2BM8 - chains D and E of the 6 polymer chains in the assembly; structure by X-ray diffraction, 2.50 A resolution.

Chain D (and E):
Protein: Cephalosporin hydroxylase cmci
Organism: Streptomyces clavuligerus
Notes: chain E of this document is another copy of the same molecule, construct and numbering; everything in this record applies to it too
UniProt: O85726 (O85726_STRCL); numbering as in UniProt (aligned over 1-236)
Chain sequence (236 residues; row label = number of the first residue in the row):
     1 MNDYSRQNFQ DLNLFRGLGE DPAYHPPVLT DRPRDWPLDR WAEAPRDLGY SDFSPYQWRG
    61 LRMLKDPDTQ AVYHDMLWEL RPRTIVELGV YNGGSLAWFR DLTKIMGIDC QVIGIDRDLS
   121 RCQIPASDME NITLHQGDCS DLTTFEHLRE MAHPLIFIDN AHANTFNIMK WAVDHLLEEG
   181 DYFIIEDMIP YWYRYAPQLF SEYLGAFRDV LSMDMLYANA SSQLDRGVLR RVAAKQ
Disordered / not traced: 1, 234-236 (chain E: 1, 235-236)
Construct notes: engineered mutation Gln-10 (Leu in O85726), Asn-160 (Asp in O85726), Phe-200 (Leu in O85726)

Chain D / chain E interface:
Contacting residue pairs (111):
  Pro-27(D) with Leu-216(E)
  Leu-29(D) with Leu-216(E)
  Arg-32(D) with Asn-219(E)
  Pro-33(D) with Met-215(E)
  Arg-34(D) with Glu-79(E), salt bridge; Tyr-182(E), hydrogen bond; Met-213(E); Asp-214(E), salt bridge; Met-215(E), hydrogen bond (backbone-backbone); Leu-216(E); Tyr-217(E); Arg-230(E)
  Asp-35(D) with Ser-212(E); Met-213(E); Arg-230(E), salt bridge; Val-232(E); Ala-233(E); Ala-234(E)
  Trp-36(D) with Ser-212(E); Met-213(E), hydrogen bond (backbone-backbone); Met-215(E), hydrophobic; Ala-234(E)
  Pro-37(D) with Ala-234(E)
  Leu-38(D) with Leu-204(E); Gly-205(E); Phe-207(E), hydrophobic; Leu-211(E); Ser-212(E); Met-213(E)
  Asp-39(D) with Gly-205(E); Arg-208(E)
  Trp-41(D) with Ile-189(E), hydrophobic; Tyr-193(E), hydrophobic; Phe-200(E), hydrophobic; Leu-204(E), hydrophobic; Met-213(E); Arg-226(E), hydrogen bond (side chain-backbone)
  Ala-42(D) with Tyr-193(E)
  Ala-44(D) with Met-213(E), hydrophobic
  Pro-45(D) with Met-215(E); Asn-219(E), hydrogen bond (backbone-side chain)
  Arg-46(D) with Asn-219(E); Arg-226(E)
  Asp-47(D) with Asn-219(E), hydrogen bond (backbone-side chain)
  Leu-48(D) with Asn-219(E); Ala-220(E), hydrophobic
  Tyr-50(D) with Leu-216(E)
  Gln-57(D) with His-74(E), hydrogen bond (backbone-side chain); Asp-75(E), hydrogen bond; Trp-78(E)
  Trp-58(D) with His-74(E)
  Arg-59(D) with His-74(E), hydrogen bond (backbone-side chain); Trp-78(E); Ile-105(E), hydrogen bond (side chain-backbone)
  Gly-60(D) with Trp-78(E)
  Pro-67(D) with Pro-67(E), hydrophobic; Ala-71(E), hydrophobic
  Ala-71(D) with Pro-67(E), hydrophobic
  His-74(D) with Gln-57(E); Trp-58(E); Arg-59(E), hydrogen bond (side chain-backbone)
  Asp-75(D) with Gln-57(E), hydrogen bond
  Trp-78(D) with Gln-57(E); Arg-59(E); Gly-60(E)
  Glu-79(D) with Arg-34(E), salt bridge
  Asp-101(D) with Ile-105(E)
  Leu-102(D) with Trp-58(E), hydrophobic
  Ile-105(D) with Trp-58(E), hydrophobic; Arg-59(E), hydrogen bond (backbone-side chain); Ile-105(E), hydrophobic
  Tyr-182(D) with Arg-34(E)
  Ile-189(D) with Trp-41(E), hydrophobic
  Tyr-193(D) with Trp-41(E), hydrophobic
  Phe-200(D) with Trp-41(E), hydrophobic
  Leu-204(D) with Leu-38(E); Trp-41(E)
  Gly-205(D) with Leu-38(E)
  Phe-207(D) with Leu-38(E)
  Arg-208(D) with Asp-39(E)
  Leu-211(D) with Leu-38(E)
  Ser-212(D) with Asp-35(E); Trp-36(E); Leu-38(E)
  Met-213(D) with Arg-34(E); Asp-35(E); Trp-36(E), hydrogen bond (backbone-backbone); Leu-38(E); Trp-41(E); Ala-44(E), hydrophobic
  Asp-214(D) with Arg-34(E), salt bridge
  Met-215(D) with Leu-29(E); Arg-32(E); Pro-33(E); Arg-34(E), hydrogen bond (backbone-backbone); Trp-36(E), hydrophobic; Pro-45(E)
  Leu-216(D) with Pro-27(E); Leu-29(E); Arg-34(E)
  Tyr-217(D) with Arg-34(E)
  Asn-219(D) with Arg-32(E); Pro-45(E), hydrogen bond (side chain-backbone); Arg-46(E); Asp-47(E), hydrogen bond (side chain-backbone)
  Ala-220(D) with Leu-48(E), hydrophobic
  Asp-225(D) with Arg-46(E), salt bridge
  Arg-226(D) with Trp-41(E), hydrogen bond (backbone-side chain); Arg-46(E)
  Arg-230(D) with Arg-34(E); Asp-35(E), salt bridge
Interface residues without a listed pair, chain D (56 interface residues in all): Tyr-56, Asp-68, Met-106, Leu-229, Val-232
Interface residues without a listed pair, chain E (56 interface residues in all): Tyr-24, Ala-42, Tyr-50, Tyr-56, Asp-68, Leu-102, Met-106, Leu-229

Summary:
Chain D and chain E each contribute 56 residues to their interface; the contacts include 18 hydrogen bonds and
7 salt bridges. Among the polar pairs are Arg-34(D)/Glu-79(E), Arg-34(D)/Asp-214(E) and Asp-35(D)/Arg-230(E).
Chain D and chain E are both Cephalosporin hydroxylase cmci (Streptomyces clavuligerus); the structure,
CmcI-N160 apo-structure, was determined by X-ray diffraction (same publication as 2BR3, 2BR4, 2BR5 and 2BM9).
